PDB entry 1Y1G | X-ray diffraction, 1.67 A resolution | chain X

== Chain X ==
Protein: C-alpha-formyglycine-generating enzyme
From: Homo sapiens
Amino-acid sequence (311 residues; numbered 73 to 383; the number before each row is that of its first residue):
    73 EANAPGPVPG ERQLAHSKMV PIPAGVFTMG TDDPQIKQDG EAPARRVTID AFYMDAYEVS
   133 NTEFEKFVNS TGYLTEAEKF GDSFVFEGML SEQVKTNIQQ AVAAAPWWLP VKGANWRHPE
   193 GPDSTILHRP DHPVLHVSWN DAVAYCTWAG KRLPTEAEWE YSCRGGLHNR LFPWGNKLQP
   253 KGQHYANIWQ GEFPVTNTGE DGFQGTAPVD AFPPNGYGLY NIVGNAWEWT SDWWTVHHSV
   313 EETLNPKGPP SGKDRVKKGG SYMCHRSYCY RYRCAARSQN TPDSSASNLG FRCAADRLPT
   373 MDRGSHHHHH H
Unresolved in the structure: 73-85, 163-176, 375-383
Disulfides: C218-C365, C235-C346
Glycans and other covalent adducts: N-acetylglucosamine (NAG) linked to N141
Modified residues: C336 (cysteinesulfonic acid; OCS); C341 (cysteinesulfonic acid; OCS)
Differences from the reference sequence: expression tag (375-383)
Bound ions: Ca2+ site 1: E130, N293, G296, A298, E300; Ca2+ site 2: N259, I260, D273, F275
Reported in the primary citation:
  - conformationally variable residues (side-chain flip): Y340

== In short ==
Covalently linked N-acetylglucosamine: at N141. The Ca2+ site 1 is built by E130, N293, G296, A298 and E300.
N259, I260, D273 and F275 coordinate Ca2+ site 2. From the paper: conformational variability at Y340.
Chain X is C-alpha-formyglycine-generating enzyme (Homo sapiens); the structure, Human formylglycine
generating enzyme, double sulfonic acid form, was determined by X-ray diffraction (same publication as 1Y1E,
1Y1F, 1Y1H, 1Y1I and 1Y1J).
